Entry 4AE4 (X-ray diffraction, 1.65 A resolution); this record covers chains A and B.

[Chain A]
Protein: Ubiquitin-associated protein 1
Organism: Homo sapiens
Notes: fragment: souba domain, residues 389-502
UniProtKB: Q9NZ09 (UBAP1_HUMAN); residues 389-502 here = UniProt positions 389-502
Chain sequence (118 residues; row label = number of the first residue in the row):
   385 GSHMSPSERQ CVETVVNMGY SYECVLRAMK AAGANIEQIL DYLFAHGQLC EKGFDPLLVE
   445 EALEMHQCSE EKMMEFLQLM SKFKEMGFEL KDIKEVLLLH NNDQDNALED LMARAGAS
Not modelled in the structure: 385, 500-502
Differences from the reference sequence: expression tag (385-388); engineered mutation Ala415 (Lys in Q9NZ09), Ala416 (Lys in Q9NZ09), Ala418 (Glu in Q9NZ09)
Modified residues: Mse388, Mse402, Mse413, Mse449, Mse457, Mse458, Mse464, Mse470, Mse496 (selenomethionine; parent Met)
Bound ions: K+ near Mse449 (its only coordinating residue here)
Residues lining bound ligands: N-cyclohexyltaurine (NHE; 2-[N-cyclohexylamino]ethane sulfonic acid): Cys408, Arg411, Ala412, Tyr426, Leu427, His430
UniProt features mapped onto this chain:
  - mutagenesis: Tyr404 (Y404A: Strongly reduced interaction with ubiquitinated proteins), Phe472 (F472A: Strongly reduced interaction with ubiquitinated proteins)

[Chain B]
Protein: Ubiquitin-associated protein 1
Organism: Homo sapiens
Notes: fragment: souba domain, residues 389-502
UniProtKB: Q9NZ09 (UBAP1_HUMAN); numbering as in UniProt (aligned over 389-502)
Chain sequence (118 residues; each row starts with the number of its first residue):
   385 GSHMSPSERQ CVETVVNMGY SYECVLRAMK AAGANIEQIL DYLFAHGQLC EKGFDPLLVE
   445 EALEMHQCSE EKMMEFLQLM SKFKEMGFEL KDIKEVLLLH NNDQDNALED LMARAGAS
Not modelled in the structure: 385, 501-502
Differences from the reference sequence: expression tag (385-388); engineered mutation Ala415 (Lys in Q9NZ09), Ala416 (Lys in Q9NZ09), Ala418 (Glu in Q9NZ09)
Modified residues: Mse388, Mse413, Mse457, Mse458, Mse464, Mse470, Mse496 (selenomethionine; parent Met); Met402, Met449 (selenomethionine selenoxide; MSO)
Bound ions: Na+ near Met449 (its only coordinating residue here)
Residues lining bound ligands: N-cyclohexyltaurine (NHE; 2-[N-cyclohexylamino]ethane sulfonic acid): Cys408, Arg411, Ala412, Tyr426, Leu427, His430, Glu444
UniProt features mapped onto this chain:
  - mutagenesis: Tyr404 (Y404A: Strongly reduced interaction with ubiquitinated proteins), Phe472 (F472A: Strongly reduced interaction with ubiquitinated proteins)

[Interface between chain A and chain B]
Pairs across the interface (25):
  Ser389(A) - Glu479(B)
  Pro390(A) - Glu479(B)
  Pro390(A) - Arg498(B)
  Ser391(A) - Glu479(B)  hydrogen bond
  Ser391(A) - Leu483(B)
  Cys395(A) - Leu483(B)  hydrophobic
  Ala418(A) - Leu482(B)
  Ala418(A) - Leu483(B)
  Asn419(A) - Leu482(B)  hydrogen bond (side chain-backbone)
  Asn419(A) - Leu483(B)  hydrogen bond (side chain-backbone)
  Gln422(A) - Leu482(B)
  Gln451(A) - Cys452(B)
  Cys452(A) - Gln451(B)
  Cys452(A) - Cys452(B)  disulfide
  Glu479(A) - Ser389(B)
  Glu479(A) - Pro390(B)
  Glu479(A) - Ser391(B)  hydrogen bond
  Leu482(A) - Ala418(B)
  Leu482(A) - Asn419(B)  hydrogen bond (backbone-side chain)
  Leu482(A) - Gln422(B)
  Leu483(A) - Ser391(B)
  Leu483(A) - Cys395(B)  hydrophobic
  Leu483(A) - Ala418(B)
  Leu483(A) - Asn419(B)
  Arg498(A) - Pro390(B)
Also at the interface, not in a pair above, chain A (16 interface residues in all): Gly417, Val480, Asn485
Also at the interface, not in a pair above, chain B (16 interface residues in all): Gly417, Val480, Asn485
Inter-chain disulfides: Cys452(A)-Cys452(B)

[In short]
The chain A/chain B interface involves 16 residues from each chain, with 1 disulfide bond and 5 hydrogen
bonds. Polar pairs include Ser391(A)-Glu479(B), Asn419(A)-Leu482(B) and Asn419(A)-Leu483(B). Chain A binds
N-cyclohexyltaurine. Chain B binds N-cyclohexyltaurine.
Chain A is Ubiquitin-associated protein 1 and chain B is Ubiquitin-associated protein 1, both from Homo
sapiens; the structure, The UBAP1 subunit of ESCRT-I interacts with ubiquitin via a novel SOUBA domain, was
determined by X-ray diffraction.
